7BFT - chain A; structure by X-ray diffraction, 1.99 A resolution.

# Chain A
Protein: Esterase
Organism: Thermogutta terrifontis
Notes: EC 3.1.1.1
UniProt: A0A0X1KHD1 (A0A0X1KHD1_9BACT); numbering as in UniProt (aligned over 1-286)
Amino-acid sequence (287 residues; each row starts with the number of its first residue; numbering starts at 0):
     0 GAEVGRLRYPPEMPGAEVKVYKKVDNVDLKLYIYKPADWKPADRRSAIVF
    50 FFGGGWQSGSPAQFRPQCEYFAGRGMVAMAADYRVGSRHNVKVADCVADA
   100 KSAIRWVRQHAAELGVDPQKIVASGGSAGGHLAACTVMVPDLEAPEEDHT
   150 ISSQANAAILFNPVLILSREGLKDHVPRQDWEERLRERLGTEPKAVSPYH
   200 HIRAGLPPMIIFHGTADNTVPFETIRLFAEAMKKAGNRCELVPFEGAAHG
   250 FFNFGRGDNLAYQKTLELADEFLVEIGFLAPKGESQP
Disordered / not traced: 0-5, 172-183, 282-286
Differences from the reference sequence: expression tag (0)
Modified positions: Ser126 (O-[(R)-(dimethylamino)(ethoxy)phosphoryl]-L-serine; SUN)

# In short
Chain A is Esterase (Thermogutta terrifontis); the structure, Thermogutta terrifontis esterase 2
phosphoramylated by tabun, was determined by X-ray diffraction, deposited together with 7BFN, 7BFO, 7BFR, 7BFU
and 7BFV.
